PDB entry 6BHJ | X-ray diffraction, 2.81 A resolution | chains A and E of the 3 polymer chains in the assembly

Chain A:
Molecule: HIV-1 REVERSE TRANSCRIPTASE P66 subunit
From: Human immunodeficiency virus 1
UniProtKB: A0A076Q3N8 (A0A076Q3N8_9HIV1); residues -1 to 555 here correspond to UniProt positions 166-722 (UniProt number = residue number + 167)
Sequence (557 residues; each row starts with the number of its first residue; numbers below 1 keep their minus sign (Asn-1 is residue -1)):
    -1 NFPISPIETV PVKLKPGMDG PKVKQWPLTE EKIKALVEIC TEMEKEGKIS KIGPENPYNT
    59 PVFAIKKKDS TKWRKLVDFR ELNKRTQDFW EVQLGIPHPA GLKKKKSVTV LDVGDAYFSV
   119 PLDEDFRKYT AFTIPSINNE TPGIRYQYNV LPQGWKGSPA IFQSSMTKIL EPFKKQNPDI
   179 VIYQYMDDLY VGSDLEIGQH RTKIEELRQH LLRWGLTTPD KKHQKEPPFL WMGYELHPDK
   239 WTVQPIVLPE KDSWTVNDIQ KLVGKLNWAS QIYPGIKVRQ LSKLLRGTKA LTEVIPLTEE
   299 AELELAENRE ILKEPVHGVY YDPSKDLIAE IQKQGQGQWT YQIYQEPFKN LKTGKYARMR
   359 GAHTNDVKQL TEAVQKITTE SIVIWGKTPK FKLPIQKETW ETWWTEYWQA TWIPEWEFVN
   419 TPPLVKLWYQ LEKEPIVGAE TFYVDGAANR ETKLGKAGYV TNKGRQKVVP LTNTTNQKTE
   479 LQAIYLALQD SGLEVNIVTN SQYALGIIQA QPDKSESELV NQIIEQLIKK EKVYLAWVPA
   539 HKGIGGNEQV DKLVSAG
Disordered / not traced: -1 to 0, 555
Differences from the reference sequence: variant Lys172 (Arg339 in A0A076Q3N8); engineered mutation Ser280 (Cys447 in A0A076Q3N8), Asn498 (Asp665 in A0A076Q3N8)
Bound ions: Mg2+: Asp443, Asp549

Chain E:
Molecule: 38-MER RNA-DNA Aptamer
Sequence (38 nucleotides; each row starts with the number of its first residue; numbers below 1 keep their minus sign (U-4 is residue -4)):
    -4 UAAUACCCCC CCUUCGGUGC UUUGCACCGA AGGGGGGG
Disordered / not traced: -4 to -2

Chain A / chain E interface:
Residue-residue contacts (78; chain A residue first):
  Phe61(A) - U-1(E)  sugar contact
  Ile63(A) - U-1(E)  phosphate contact
  Leu74(A) - A0(E)  base contact
  Val75(A) - A0(E)  hydrogen bond to the sugar
  Asp76(A) - U-1(E)  sugar contact
  Asp76(A) - A0(E)  sugar contact
  Phe77(A) - A0(E)  hydrogen bond to the sugar
  Arg78(A) - U-1(E)  hydrogen bond to the sugar
  Arg78(A) - A0(E)  salt bridge to the phosphate
  Arg78(A) - C1(E)  phosphate contact
  Asn81(A) - C1(E)  sugar contact
  Glu89(A) - C2(E)  hydrogen bond to the sugar
  Glu89(A) - C3(E)  phosphate contact
  Gln91(A) - C3(E)  hydrogen bond to the sugar
  Leu92(A) - C3(E)  sugar contact
  Leu92(A) - C4(E)  sugar contact
  Gly93(A) - C3(E)  sugar contact
  Gly93(A) - C4(E)  sugar contact
  Ile94(A) - C3(E)  base contact
  Ile94(A) - C4(E)  sugar contact
  Ile94(A) - DG31(E)  base contact
  Tyr115(A) - DG33(E)  hydrogen bond to the base
  Gln151(A) - A0(E)  base contact
  Gly152(A) - A0(E)  hydrogen bond to the sugar
  Gly152(A) - C1(E)  sugar contact
  Trp153(A) - C1(E)  hydrogen bond to the sugar
  Lys154(A) - C1(E)  sugar contact
  Lys154(A) - C2(E)  sugar contact
  Pro157(A) - C1(E)  sugar contact
  Pro157(A) - C2(E)  sugar contact
  Tyr183(A) - C3(E)  hydrogen bond to the base
  Tyr183(A) - DG31(E)  base contact
  Tyr183(A) - DG32(E)  hydrogen bond to the base
  Tyr183(A) - DG33(E)  sugar contact
  Asp185(A) - DG33(E)  phosphate contact
  Met230(A) - DG32(E)  sugar contact
  Gly231(A) - DG32(E)  phosphate contact
  Asn255(A) - DG28(E)  phosphate contact
  Asn255(A) - DG29(E)  hydrogen bond to the phosphate
  Gln258(A) - DG28(E)  sugar contact
  Gln258(A) - DG29(E)  sugar contact
  Lys259(A) - DG29(E)  phosphate contact
  Lys259(A) - DG30(E)  phosphate contact
  Gly262(A) - DG30(E)  sugar contact
  Lys263(A) - DG30(E)  sugar contact
  Lys263(A) - DG31(E)  phosphate contact
  Asn265(A) - C5(E)  hydrogen bond to the base
  Asn265(A) - C6(E)  sugar contact
  Asn265(A) - DG29(E)  base contact
  Trp266(A) - DG31(E)  sugar contact
  Ser280(A) - C7(E)  phosphate contact
  Ser280(A) - U8(E)  phosphate contact
  Arg284(A) - U8(E)  salt bridge to the phosphate
  Arg284(A) - U9(E)  phosphate contact
  Gly285(A) - U8(E)  phosphate contact
  Gly285(A) - U9(E)  hydrogen bond to the phosphate
  Thr286(A) - U9(E)  phosphate contact
  Lys353(A) - C6(E)  phosphate contact
  Arg358(A) - DC23(E)  salt bridge to the phosphate
  Gly359(A) - DC22(E)  phosphate contact
  Ala360(A) - DC22(E)  phosphate contact
  His361(A) - DA21(E)  salt bridge to the phosphate
  Lys374(A) - C6(E)  phosphate contact
  Arg448(A) - DU18(E)  salt bridge to the phosphate
  Lys451(A) - DG19(E)  salt bridge to the phosphate
  Thr473(A) - DG19(E)  hydrogen bond to the phosphate
  Thr473(A) - DC20(E)  hydrogen bond to the phosphate
  Asn474(A) - DU18(E)  hydrogen bond to the phosphate
  Gln475(A) - DU16(E)  hydrogen bond to the base
  Gln475(A) - DU18(E)  phosphate contact
  Gln475(A) - DG19(E)  hydrogen bond to the base
  Gln475(A) - DC20(E)  phosphate contact
  Lys476(A) - DC20(E)  phosphate contact
  Glu478(A) - DU17(E)  phosphate contact
  Tyr501(A) - DU16(E)  base contact
  Tyr501(A) - DU17(E)  phosphate contact
  Tyr501(A) - DC20(E)  hydrogen bond to the phosphate
  Tyr501(A) - DA21(E)  hydrogen bond to the phosphate
Other interface residues (no listed pair), chain A (57 interface residues in all): Trp24, Arg72, Met184, Asp186, Gln242, Val261, Leu283, Ser499, Ile505

Summary:
57 residues of chain A and 25 residues of chain E are in contact, with 20 hydrogen bonds and 6 salt bridges.
Polar pairs include Tyr115(A)-DG33(E), Tyr183(A)-C3(E) and Tyr183(A)-DG32(E). Asp443(A) and Asp549(A) form the
Mg2+ site.
Chain A is HIV-1 REVERSE TRANSCRIPTASE P66 subunit (Human immunodeficiency virus 1) and chain E is 38-MER
RNA-DNA Aptamer; the structure, Structure of HIV-1 Reverse Transcriptase Bound to a 38-mer Hairpin
Template-Primer RNA-DNA Aptamer, was determined by X-ray diffraction.
